PDB entry 2NP6 | X-ray diffraction, 2.10 A resolution | chains C and A of the 3 polymer chains in the assembly

[Chain C]
Molecule: 10-nt DNA strand
Sequence (10 nucleotides; numbered 11 to 20; the number before each row is that of its first residue):
    11 GACATCGXAC
Modified residues: 6MA (N6-methyl-deoxy-adenosine-5'-monophosphate) at position 18

[Chain A]
Name: Modification methylase TaqI
Source organism: Thermus aquaticus
Notes: EC 2.1.1.72
Reference sequence: P14385 (MTTA_THEAQ); residues 1-421 here = UniProt positions 1-421
Amino-acid sequence (421 residues; row label = number of the first residue in the row):
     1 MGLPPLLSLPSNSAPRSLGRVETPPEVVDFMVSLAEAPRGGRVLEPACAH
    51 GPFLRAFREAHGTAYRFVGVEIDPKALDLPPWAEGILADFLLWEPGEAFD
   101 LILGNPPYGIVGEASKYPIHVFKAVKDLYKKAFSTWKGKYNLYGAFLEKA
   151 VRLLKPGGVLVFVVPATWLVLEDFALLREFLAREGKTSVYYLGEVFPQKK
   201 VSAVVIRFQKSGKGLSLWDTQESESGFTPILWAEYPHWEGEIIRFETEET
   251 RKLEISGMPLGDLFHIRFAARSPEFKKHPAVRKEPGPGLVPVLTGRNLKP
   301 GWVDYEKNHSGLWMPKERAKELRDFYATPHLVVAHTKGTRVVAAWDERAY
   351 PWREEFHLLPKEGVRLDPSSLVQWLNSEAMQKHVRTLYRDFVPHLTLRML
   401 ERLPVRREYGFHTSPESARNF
Unresolved in the structure: 1-19, 414-421
Residues lining bound ligands: NEA (5'-deoxy-5'-[2-(amino)ethylthio]adenosine): Arg-20, Val-21, Pro-46, Ala-47, Ala-49, Val-70, Glu-71, Ile-72, Asp-73, Ala-76, Ala-88, Asp-89, Phe-90, Leu-91, Asn-105, Pro-106, Pro-107, Tyr-129, Phe-146
UniProt features mapped onto this chain:
  - binding site (S-adenosyl-L-methionine): Thr-23, Glu-45 to Cys-48, Glu-71, Asp-89, Pro-107
  - site (Important for catalytic activity): Asn-105, Pro-106, Tyr-108
  - mutagenesis: Tyr-108 (Y108A/G: Drastically reduces enzymatic activity; KM for both DNA and s-adenosylmethionine is not significantly changed; Y108F/W: Essentially wild-type activity), Phe-196 (F196A: Drastically reduces enzymatic activity; KM for both DNA and s-adenosylmethionine is not significantly changed; F196W: Essentially wild-type activity)

[Chain C / chain A interface]
Residue-residue contacts - 36 pairs, chain C then chain A:
  DA12(C) with Lys-200(A), base contact
  DA14(C) with Gly-295(A), phosphate contact; Arg-296(A), hydrogen bond to the phosphate; Thr-336(A), base contact; Lys-337(A), salt bridge to the phosphate; Pro-393(A), base contact
  DT15(C) with Thr-294(A), phosphate contact; Gly-295(A), hydrogen bond to the phosphate; Thr-336(A), phosphate contact; Arg-353(A), phosphate contact; Glu-354(A), phosphate contact; Pro-393(A), base contact
  DC16(C) with Lys-116(A), hydrogen bond to the base; Arg-271(A), base contact; Ser-272(A), phosphate contact; Thr-336(A), base contact; Arg-353(A), salt bridge to the phosphate; Glu-354(A), base contact
  DG17(C) with Lys-116(A), hydrogen bond to the sugar; Tyr-117(A), hydrogen bond to the base; Arg-271(A), hydrogen bond to the base; Ser-272(A), hydrogen bond to the phosphate; Pro-273(A), sugar contact; Lys-276(A), phosphate contact
  6MA_18(C) with Glu-113(A), sugar contact; Ser-115(A), sugar contact; Lys-116(A), sugar contact; Tyr-117(A), base contact; Arg-271(A), base contact
  DA19(C) with Gly-112(A), phosphate contact; Glu-113(A), hydrogen bond to the phosphate; Lys-126(A), hydrogen bond to the phosphate; Lys-139(A), sugar contact
  DC20(C) with Lys-126(A), salt bridge to the phosphate; Lys-130(A), salt bridge to the phosphate; Gly-138(A), sugar contact
Interface residues without a listed pair, chain C (9 interface residues in all): DC13
Interface residues without a listed pair, chain A (27 interface residues in all): Val-111, Lys-299, Gly-338, Glu-355, His-394

[Overview]
The interface between chain C and chain A involves 9 residues on one side and 27 on the other, with 9 hydrogen
bonds and 4 salt bridges. Polar contacts include DC16(C)/Lys-116(A), DG17(C)/Tyr-117(A) and
DG17(C)/Arg-271(A). Chain A binds compound NEA.
Chain C is a 10-nt DNA strand and chain A is Modification methylase TaqI (Thermus aquaticus); the structure,
Crystal structure of the adenine-specific DNA methyltransferase M.TaqI complexed with the cofactor analog AETA
and a ..., was determined by X-ray diffraction.
